Entry 8AHW (X-ray diffraction, 1.58 A resolution); this record covers chains A and B.

# Chain A (and B)
Protein: Alanine racemase
From: Mycobacterium tuberculosis H37Rv
Notes: EC 5.1.1.1; chain B of this document is another copy of the same molecule, construct and numbering; everything in this record applies to it too
UniProt: P9WQA9 (ALR_MYCTU); residues 3-386 here = UniProt positions 3-386
Chain sequence (387 residues; row label = number of the first residue in the row; numbering starts at 0):
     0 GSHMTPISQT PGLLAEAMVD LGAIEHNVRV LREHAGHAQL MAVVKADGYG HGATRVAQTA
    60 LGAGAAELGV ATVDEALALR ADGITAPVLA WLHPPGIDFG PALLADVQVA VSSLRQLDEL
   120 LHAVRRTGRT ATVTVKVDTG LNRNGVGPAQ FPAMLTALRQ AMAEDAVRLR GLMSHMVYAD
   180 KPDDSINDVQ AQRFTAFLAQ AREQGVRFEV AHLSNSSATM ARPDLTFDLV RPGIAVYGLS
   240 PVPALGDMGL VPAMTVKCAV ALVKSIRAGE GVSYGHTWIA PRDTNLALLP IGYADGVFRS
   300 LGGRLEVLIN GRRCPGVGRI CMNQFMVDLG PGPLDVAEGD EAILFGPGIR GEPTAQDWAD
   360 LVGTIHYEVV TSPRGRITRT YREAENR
Not modelled in the structure: 0-10, 141-142, 177-182, 385-386 (chain B: 0-13, 265-282, 330-333, 384-386)
Modified positions: Lys-44 ((2S)-2-amino-6-[[3-hydroxy-2-methyl-5-(phosphonooxymethyl)pyridin-4-yl]methylideneamino]hexanoic acid; LLP)
Differences from the reference sequence: expression tag (0-2); engineered mutation Asn-322 (Asp in P9WQA9)
From the paper describing this entry:
  - catalytic residues: Lys-44, Tyr-273 (citing earlier work)
  - contacts within the chain: Asp-294/Asn-322 (hydrogen bond)
  - mutagenesis - D322N (240-fold): decreased binding to DCS (citing earlier work)
  - conformationally variable residues (side-chain flip): Asn-322

# Chain A / chain B interface
Contacting residue pairs (62):
  Leu-13(A) with Pro-93(B), hydrophobic
  Lys-44(A) with Met-321(B)
  Ala-45(A) with Met-321(B), hydrophobic
  Tyr-48(A) with Met-321(B), hydrophobic
  Ala-70(A) with Arg-375(B)
  Thr-71(A) with Arg-375(B)
  Leu-91(A) with Gln-323(B); Arg-375(B)
  Pro-94(A) with Ala-260(B); Glu-337(B)
  Asn-143(A) with Leu-261(B)
  Val-259(A) with Pro-94(B)
  Ala-260(A) with Pro-94(B)
  Leu-261(A) with Arg-142(B); Asn-143(B)
  Lys-263(A) with Asn-141(B), hydrogen bond; Arg-142(B), hydrogen bond (side chain-backbone)
  Ile-265(A) with Asn-141(B)
  Glu-269(A) with Asn-141(B), hydrogen bond
  Gly-270(A) with Asn-141(B)
  Ser-272(A) with Leu-140(B)
  Tyr-273(A) with Leu-140(B), hydrophobic; His-174(B); Met-175(B); Val-176(B)
  Gly-274(A) with Val-176(B), hydrogen bond (backbone-backbone); Tyr-177(B), hydrogen bond (backbone-side chain)
  His-275(A) with Gly-139(B), hydrogen bond (side chain-backbone); Leu-140(B), hydrogen bond (side chain-backbone); Val-176(B)
  Tyr-292(A) with Ile-364(B); Tyr-366(B); Glu-367(B); Thr-370(B)
  Ala-293(A) with Thr-370(B)
  Phe-297(A) with Glu-367(B)
  Arg-298(A) with Thr-363(B); Ile-364(B); Glu-367(B), hydrogen bond (backbone-side chain)
  Met-321(A) with Lys-44(B); Ala-45(B), hydrophobic; Tyr-48(B), hydrophobic; Thr-370(B)
  Asn-322(A) with Ala-45(B)
  Thr-363(A) with Arg-298(B)
  Ile-364(A) with Tyr-292(B); Arg-298(B)
  Tyr-366(A) with Tyr-292(B); Met-321(B), hydrophobic
  Glu-367(A) with Tyr-292(B); Phe-297(B); Arg-298(B), hydrogen bond (side chain-backbone)
  Thr-370(A) with Tyr-292(B); Ala-293(B); Arg-373(B), hydrogen bond (backbone-side chain)
  Ser-371(A) with Arg-373(B)
  Arg-373(A) with Thr-370(B), hydrogen bond (side chain-backbone); Ser-371(B); Arg-373(B)
  Arg-375(A) with Ala-70(B); Thr-71(B); Leu-91(B)
Interface residues without a listed pair, chain A (42 interface residues in all): Arg-114, Leu-287, Pro-289, Val-296, Gln-323, Glu-337, Gly-338, Gly-362
Interface residues without a listed pair, chain B (41 interface residues in all): Arg-114, Asp-137, Val-259, Pro-289, Val-296, Asn-322, Gly-362

# Summary
42 residues of chain A face 41 of chain B across their interface; the contacts include 11 hydrogen bonds.
Polar contacts include Lys-263(A)/Asn-141(B), Lys-263(A)/Arg-142(B) and Glu-269(A)/Asn-141(B). The paper
reports catalytic residues Lys-44(A) and Tyr-273(A); D322N of chain A reduces binding to DCS.
Chain A and chain B are both Alanine racemase (Mycobacterium tuberculosis H37Rv); the structure, Structure of
DCS-resistant variant D322N of alanine racemase from Mycobacterium tuberculosis, was determined by X-ray
diffraction.
